Entry 3V91 (X-ray diffraction, 2.00 A resolution); this record covers chain A.

# Chain A
Molecule: Glycogenin-1
From: Oryctolagus cuniculus
Notes: EC 2.4.1.186
UniProt: P13280 (GLYG_RABIT); residues 0-270 here correspond to UniProt positions 1-271 (UniProt number = residue number + 1)
Amino-acid sequence (291 residues; row label = number of the first residue in the row; numbers below 1 keep their minus sign (Met-20 is residue -20)):
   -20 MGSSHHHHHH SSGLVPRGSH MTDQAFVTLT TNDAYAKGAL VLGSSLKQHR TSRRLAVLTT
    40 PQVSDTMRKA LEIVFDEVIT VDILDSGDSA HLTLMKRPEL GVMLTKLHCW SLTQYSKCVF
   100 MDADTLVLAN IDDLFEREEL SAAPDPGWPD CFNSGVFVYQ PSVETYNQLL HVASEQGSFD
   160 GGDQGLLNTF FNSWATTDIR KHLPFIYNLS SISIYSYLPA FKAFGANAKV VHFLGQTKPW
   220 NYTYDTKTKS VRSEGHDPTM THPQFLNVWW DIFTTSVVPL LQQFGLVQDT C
Disordered / not traced: -20 to -1, 233-239, 263-270
Sequence notes: expression tag (-20 to -1); engineered mutation Met82 (Thr83 in P13280)
Curated features (UniProtKB/Swiss-Prot):
  - binding site (UDP): Leu8, Thr10, Asn11, Tyr14, Arg76, Asp101, Ala102, Asp103, His211, Gly214, Lys217
  - binding site (UDP-alpha-D-glucose): Leu8, Thr10, Asn11, Tyr14, Arg76, Lys85, Asp101, Ala102, Asp103, Asn132, Ser133, Asp159, Asp162, Gln163, Gly214, Lys217
  - binding site (Mn(2+)): Asp101, Asp103, His211
  - site: Lys85 (Important for catalytic activity)
  - modified residue: Thr1 (N-acetylthreonine), Ser43 (Phosphoserine)
  - glycosylation: Tyr194 (O-linked (Glc...) tyrosine)
Ion coordination: Mn2+: Asp101, Asp103, His211 (together with uridine-5'-diphosphate-glucose)
Small-molecule neighbours: uridine-5'-diphosphate-glucose (UPG): Thr7, Leu8, Thr9, Thr10, Asn11, Tyr14, Val81, Lys85, Asp101, Ala102, Asp103, Asp124, Asn132, Ser133, Gly134, Asp159, Asp162, Gln163, Tyr196, His211, Phe212, Leu213, Gly214, Lys217
What the authors report for this chain:
  - binding site for uridine-5'-diphosphate-glucose: Asp101, Asn132, Ser133, Gln163
  - specificity-determining residues: Asn132, Gln163
  - catalytic residues: Asp162 (citing earlier work)
  - post-translational modification sites: Tyr194 (citing earlier work)

# Overview
Chain A binds uridine-5'-diphosphate-glucose. Asp101, Asp103 and His211 form the Mn2+ site. UniProt lists 11
UDP-binding residues, 16 UDP-alpha-D-glucose-binding residues and 3 Mn2+-binding residues. From the paper: the
catalytic residue Asp162; a binding site for uridine-5'-diphosphate-glucose at Asp101, Asn132 and Ser133 among
others.
Chain A is Glycogenin-1 (Oryctolagus cuniculus); the structure, Structure of T82M glycogenin mutant truncated
at residue 270 complexed with UDP-glucose, was determined by X-ray diffraction, deposited together with 3V8Y,
3V8Z and 3V90.
